Entry 3ST4 (X-ray diffraction, 2.00 A resolution); this record covers chain A.

== Chain A ==
Protein: Dreiklang
Source organism: Aequorea victoria
Chain sequence (250 residues; row label = number of the first residue in the row; note: 2 numbers in that range are skipped by the numbering (no residue carries them; nothing is unmodelled there); numbers below 1 keep their minus sign (Met-13 is residue -13)):
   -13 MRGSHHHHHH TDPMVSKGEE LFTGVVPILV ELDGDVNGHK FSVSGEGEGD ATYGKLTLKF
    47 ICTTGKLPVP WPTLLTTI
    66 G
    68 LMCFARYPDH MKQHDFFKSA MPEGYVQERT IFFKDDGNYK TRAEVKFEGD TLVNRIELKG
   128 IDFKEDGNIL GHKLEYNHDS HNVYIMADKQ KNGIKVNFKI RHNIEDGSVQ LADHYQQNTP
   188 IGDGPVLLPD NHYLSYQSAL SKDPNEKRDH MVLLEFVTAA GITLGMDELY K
Unresolved in the structure: -13 to -1
Modified / non-standard residues: Gly66 ({(4Z)-2-(aminomethyl)-4-[(4-hydroxyphenyl)methylidene]-5-oxo-4,5-dihydro-1H-imidazol-1-yl}acetic acid; CR2)
Glycans and other covalent adducts: covalent link Ile64-Gly66; covalent link Gly66-Leu68
Reported in the primary citation:
  - contacts within the chain: Tyr203-Glu222

== In short ==
The paper reports contacts within the chain involving Tyr203 and Glu222.
Chain A is Dreiklang (Aequorea victoria); the structure, Dreiklang - on state, was determined by X-ray
diffraction together with 3ST2 and 3ST3 from the same study.
